Entry 6VCB (electron microscopy, 3.30 A resolution); this record covers chains R and B of the 6 polymer chains in the assembly.

Chain R:
Protein: Glucagon-like peptide 1 receptor
Reference sequence: P43220 (GLP1R_HUMAN); numbering as in UniProt (aligned over 24-422)
Chain sequence (445 residues; each row starts with the number of its first residue; numbers below 1 keep their minus sign (Met-22 is residue -22)):
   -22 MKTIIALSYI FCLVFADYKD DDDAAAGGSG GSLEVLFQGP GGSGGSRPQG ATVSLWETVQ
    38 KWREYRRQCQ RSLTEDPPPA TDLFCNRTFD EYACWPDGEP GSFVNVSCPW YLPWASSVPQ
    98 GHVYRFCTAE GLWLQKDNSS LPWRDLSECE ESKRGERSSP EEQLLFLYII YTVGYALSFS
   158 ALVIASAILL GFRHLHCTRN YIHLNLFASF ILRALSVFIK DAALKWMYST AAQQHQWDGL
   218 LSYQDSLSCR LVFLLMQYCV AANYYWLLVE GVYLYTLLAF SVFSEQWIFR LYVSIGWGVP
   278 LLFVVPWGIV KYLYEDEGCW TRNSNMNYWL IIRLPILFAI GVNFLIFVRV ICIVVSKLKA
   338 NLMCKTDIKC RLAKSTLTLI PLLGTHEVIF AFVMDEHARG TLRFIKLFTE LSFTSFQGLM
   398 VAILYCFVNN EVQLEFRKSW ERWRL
Unresolved in the structure: -22 to 28, 57-60, 129-135, 340-343, 422
Disulfides: Cys46-Cys71, Cys62-Cys104, Cys85-Cys126, Cys226-Cys296
Sequence notes: initiating methionine (-22); expression tag (-21 to 23); variant Phe260 (Leu in P43220)
Small-molecule neighbours: QW7 (1-[(1R)-1-(2,6-dichloro-3-methoxyphenyl)ethyl]-6-{2-[(2R)-piperidin-2-yl]phenyl}-1H-benzimidazole): Glu138, Leu141, Leu142, Tyr145, Ile146, Asp198, Leu201, Lys202, Tyr205, Ser206

Chain B:
Protein: Guanine nucleotide-binding protein G(I)/G(S)/G(T) subunit beta-1
Organism: Homo sapiens
Reference sequence: P62873 (GBB1_HUMAN); residues 2-340 here = UniProt positions 2-340
Chain sequence (350 residues; each row starts with the number of its first residue; numbers below 1 keep their minus sign (Met-9 is residue -9)):
    -9 MHHHHHHGSS GSELDQLRQE AEQLKNQIRD ARKACADATL SQITNNIDPV GRIQMRTRRT
    51 LRGHLAKIYA MHWGTDSRLL VSASQDGKLI IWDSYTTNKV HAIPLRSSWV MTCAYAPSGN
   111 YVACGGLDNI CSIYNLKTRE GNVRVSRELA GHTGYLSCCR FLDDNQIVTS SGDTTCALWD
   171 IETGQQTTTF TGHTGDVMSL SLAPDTRLFV SGACDASAKL WDVREGMCRQ TFTGHESDIN
   231 AICFFPNGNA FATGSDDATC RLFDLRADQE LMTYSHDNII CGITSVSFSK SGRLLLAGYD
   291 DFNCNVWDAL KADRAGVLAG HDNRVSCLGV TDDGMAVATG SWDSFLKIWN
Unresolved in the structure: -9 to 1
Sequence notes: expression tag (-9 to 1)
Swiss-Prot annotation at these positions:
  - modified residue: Ser2 (N-acetylserine), His266 (Phosphohistidine)
  - natural variant: Leu30 (L30F: In MRD42; uncertain significance), Arg52 (R52G: In MRD42), Gly64 (G64V: In MRD42), Asp76 (D76E: In MRD42; D76G: In MRD42), Gly77 (G77S: In MRD42), Lys78 (K78R: In MRD42), Ile80 (I80N: In MRD42; I80T: In MRD42), His91 (H91R: In MRD42; uncertain significance), Ala92 (A92T: In MRD42), Pro94 (P94S: In MRD42), Leu95 (L95P: In MRD42), Arg96 (R96L: In MRD42), 5 further natural variant entries in UniProt

How chain R and chain B interact:
Residue-residue contacts (7; chain R residue first):
  Arg170(R) with Arg52(B); Phe335(B)
  His171(R) with Asp312(B), salt bridge
  Lys415(R) with Asp312(B), salt bridge
  Arg419(R) with Asn293(B), hydrogen bond; Ala309(B); Gly310(B)
Other interface residues (no listed pair), chain B (7 interface residues in all): His311

Summary:
The interface between chain R and chain B involves 4 residues on one side and 7 on the other; the contacts
include 1 hydrogen bond and 2 salt bridges. Polar contacts include His171(R)-Asp312(B), Lys415(R)-Asp312(B)
and Arg419(R)-Asn293(B). Ligands of chain R: compound QW7.
Chain R is Glucagon-like peptide 1 receptor and chain B is Guanine nucleotide-binding protein G(I)/G(S)/G(T)
subunit beta-1 (Homo sapiens); the structure, Cryo-EM structure of the Glucagon-like peptide-1 receptor in
complex with G protein, GLP-1 peptide and a ..., was determined by electron microscopy.
